2FZ1 - chains A and B of the 3 polymer chains in the assembly; structure by X-ray diffraction, 2.90 A resolution.

[Chain A (and B)]
Name: Coat protein
Source organism: Turnip yellow mosaic virus
Notes: chain B of this document is another copy of the same molecule, construct and numbering; everything in this record applies to it too
UniProtKB: P20125 (COAT_TYMVA); residues 1-189 here = UniProt positions 1-189
Chain sequence (189 residues; each row starts with the number of its first residue):
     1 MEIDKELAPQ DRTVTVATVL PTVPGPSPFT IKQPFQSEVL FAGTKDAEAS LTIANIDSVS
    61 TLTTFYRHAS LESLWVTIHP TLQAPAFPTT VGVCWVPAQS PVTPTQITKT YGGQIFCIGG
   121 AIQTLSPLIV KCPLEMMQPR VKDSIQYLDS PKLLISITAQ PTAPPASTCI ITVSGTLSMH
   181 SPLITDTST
Unresolved in the structure: 1-26 (chain B: fully traced)
Construct notes: variant Gln99 (Asn in P20125), Gln123 (Asn in P20125), Gln138 (Asn in P20125)

[Chain A / chain B interface]
Residue-residue contacts - 25 pairs, chain A then chain B:
  Val96(A) - Ile184(B)  hydrophobic
  Pro97(A) - Leu183(B)  hydrophobic
  Gln99(A) - Leu183(B)
  Ser100(A) - Leu183(B)
  Ser100(A) - Ile184(B)  hydrogen bond (side chain-backbone)
  Ser100(A) - Thr185(B)
  Pro101(A) - Thr185(B)
  Val102(A) - Thr185(B)
  Val102(A) - Asp186(B)
  Lys109(A) - Asp186(B)
  Lys109(A) - Thr187(B)
  Thr110(A) - Thr185(B)
  Met136(A) - Arg67(B)  hydrogen bond (backbone-side chain)
  Met136(A) - Ile184(B)  hydrophobic
  Met137(A) - Arg67(B)
  Gln138(A) - Arg67(B)
  Gln138(A) - Ser144(B)
  Gln146(A) - Ile145(B)
  Tyr147(A) - Ser144(B)
  Tyr147(A) - Ile145(B)  hydrophobic
  Leu148(A) - Asp143(B)
  Leu148(A) - Ser144(B)  hydrogen bond (backbone-backbone)
  Leu148(A) - Ile145(B)
  Asp149(A) - Arg67(B)  salt bridge
  Asp149(A) - Ser144(B)  hydrogen bond
Other interface residues (no listed pair), chain A (20 interface residues in all): Trp95, Gln106, Tyr111, Glu135, Ile145
Other interface residues (no listed pair), chain B (13 interface residues in all): Leu20, Gln146, Pro182, Ser188

[Summary]
Chain A and chain B form an interface of 20 and 13 residues respectively, with 4 hydrogen bonds and 1 salt
bridge. Polar contacts include Asp149(A)-Arg67(B), Ser100(A)-Ile184(B) and Met136(A)-Arg67(B).
Both chains are Coat protein (Turnip yellow mosaic virus). Entry 2FZ1 (Structure of Empty Head Turnip Yellow
Mosaic Virus (ATC) at 100 K) was determined by X-ray diffraction (same publication as 2FZ2).
